5HZA - chains A and B; structure by X-ray diffraction, 1.35 A resolution.

# Chain A (and B)
Protein: Capsid protein
From: Norovirus GII.10
Notes: chain B of this document is another copy of the same molecule, construct and numbering; everything in this record applies to it too
UniProtKB: Q5F4T5 (Q5F4T5_9CALI); residues 224-538 here = UniProt positions 224-538
Amino-acid sequence (315 residues; row label = number of the first residue in the row):
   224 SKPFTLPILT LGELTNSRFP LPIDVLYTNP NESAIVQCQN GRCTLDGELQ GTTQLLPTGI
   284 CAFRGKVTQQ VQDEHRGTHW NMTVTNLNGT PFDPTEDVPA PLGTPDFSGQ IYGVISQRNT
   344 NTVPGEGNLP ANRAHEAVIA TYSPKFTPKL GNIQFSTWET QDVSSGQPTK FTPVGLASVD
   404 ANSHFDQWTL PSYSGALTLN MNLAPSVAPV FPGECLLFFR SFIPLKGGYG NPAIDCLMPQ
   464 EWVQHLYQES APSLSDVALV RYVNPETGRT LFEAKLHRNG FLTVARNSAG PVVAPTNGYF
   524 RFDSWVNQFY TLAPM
Unresolved in the structure: 224 (chain B: 344-351)
From the paper describing this entry:
  - binding site for alpha-L-fucopyranose: Asn355, Arg356, Asp385, Lys449, Gly451, Tyr452
  - binding site for beta-D-galactopyranose: Tyr452

# Chain A / chain B interface
Residue-residue contacts - 94 pairs, chain A then chain B:
  Pro230(A) - Gln471(B)
  Ile231(A) - Gln471(B)  hydrogen bond (backbone-side chain)
  Leu232(A) - Leu278(B)  hydrophobic
  Leu232(A) - Gln471(B)
  Gly235(A) - Leu279(B)
  Glu236(A) - Leu278(B)
  Glu236(A) - Leu279(B)
  Glu236(A) - Tyr470(B)  hydrogen bond
  Leu237(A) - Leu279(B)
  Thr238(A) - Leu279(B)
  Thr238(A) - Pro280(B)
  Thr238(A) - Thr281(B)
  Pro243(A) - Thr281(B)
  Leu244(A) - Thr281(B)
  Leu244(A) - Lys393(B)
  Pro245(A) - Thr281(B)
  Pro245(A) - Arg287(B)
  Leu278(A) - Leu232(B)  hydrophobic
  Leu278(A) - Glu236(B)
  Leu279(A) - Gly235(B)
  Leu279(A) - Glu236(B)
  Leu279(A) - Leu237(B)
  Leu279(A) - Thr238(B)
  Pro280(A) - Thr238(B)
  Pro280(A) - Pro280(B)  hydrophobic
  Pro280(A) - Glu464(B)
  Thr281(A) - Thr238(B)
  Thr281(A) - Pro243(B)
  Thr281(A) - Leu244(B)
  Thr281(A) - Pro245(B)
  Arg287(A) - Pro245(B)
  Tyr335(A) - Val337(B)
  Tyr335(A) - Ala357(B)
  Val337(A) - Tyr335(B)
  Val337(A) - Val397(B)  hydrophobic
  Ser339(A) - Pro447(B)
  Arg341(A) - Ile446(B)  hydrogen bond (side chain-backbone)
  Arg341(A) - Pro447(B)
  Arg341(A) - Leu448(B)
  Arg341(A) - Gly453(B)  hydrogen bond (side chain-backbone)
  Arg341(A) - Asn454(B)  hydrogen bond
  Arg341(A) - Pro455(B)  hydrogen bond (side chain-backbone)
  Val346(A) - Tyr452(B)  hydrophobic
  Glu349(A) - Tyr452(B)
  Leu352(A) - Tyr452(B)
  Leu352(A) - Gly453(B)
  Pro353(A) - Gly451(B)
  Pro353(A) - Tyr452(B)
  Pro353(A) - Gly453(B)  hydrogen bond (backbone-backbone)
  Ala354(A) - Gly451(B)
  Ala354(A) - Tyr452(B)  hydrophobic
  Asn355(A) - Leu448(B)
  Asn355(A) - Gly450(B)
  Asn355(A) - Gly451(B)  hydrogen bond (backbone-backbone)
  Asn355(A) - Gly453(B)  hydrogen bond (side chain-backbone)
  Arg356(A) - Leu448(B)
  Arg356(A) - Lys449(B)
  Ala357(A) - Tyr335(B)  hydrophobic
  Ala357(A) - Leu448(B)
  Ala357(A) - Lys449(B)  hydrogen bond (backbone-side chain)
  His358(A) - Lys449(B)
  Glu359(A) - Glu359(B)
  Lys393(A) - Leu244(B)
  Lys393(A) - Pro447(B)
  Val397(A) - Val337(B)  hydrophobic
  Ile446(A) - Arg341(B)  hydrogen bond (backbone-side chain)
  Pro447(A) - Ser339(B)
  Pro447(A) - Arg341(B)
  Pro447(A) - Lys393(B)
  Leu448(A) - Arg341(B)
  Leu448(A) - Asn355(B)
  Leu448(A) - Arg356(B)
  Leu448(A) - Ala357(B)
  Lys449(A) - Arg356(B)
  Lys449(A) - Ala357(B)  hydrogen bond (side chain-backbone)
  Gly450(A) - Asn355(B)
  Gly451(A) - Pro353(B)
  Gly451(A) - Ala354(B)
  Gly451(A) - Asn355(B)  hydrogen bond (backbone-side chain)
  Tyr452(A) - Leu352(B)
  Tyr452(A) - Pro353(B)
  Tyr452(A) - Ala354(B)
  Tyr452(A) - Asn355(B)
  Gly453(A) - Arg341(B)  hydrogen bond (backbone-side chain)
  Gly453(A) - Leu352(B)
  Gly453(A) - Pro353(B)  hydrogen bond (backbone-backbone)
  Gly453(A) - Asn355(B)  hydrogen bond (backbone-side chain)
  Asn454(A) - Arg341(B)  hydrogen bond
  Pro455(A) - Arg341(B)
  Glu464(A) - Pro280(B)
  Tyr470(A) - Glu236(B)  hydrogen bond
  Gln471(A) - Pro230(B)
  Gln471(A) - Ile231(B)  hydrogen bond (side chain-backbone)
  Gln471(A) - Leu232(B)
Also at the interface, not in a pair above, chain A (47 interface residues in all): Thr395, Phe445, Gln467
Also at the interface, not in a pair above, chain B (45 interface residues in all): His358, Thr395, Phe445, Gln467

# Summary
Chain A and chain B form an interface of 47 and 45 residues respectively, with 19 hydrogen bonds. Polar
contacts include Ile231(A)-Gln471(B), Glu236(A)-Tyr470(B) and Arg341(A)-Ile446(B). From the paper: a binding
site for alpha-L-fucopyranose at Asn355(A), Arg356(A) and Asp385(A) among others; a binding site for
beta-D-galactopyranose at Tyr452(A).
Both chains are Capsid protein (Norovirus GII.10). Entry 5HZA (Crystal structure of GII.10 P domain in complex
with 3-fucosyllactose (3 FL)) was determined by X-ray diffraction, deposited together with 5HZB.
